Entry 9GUV (electron microscopy, 3.00 A resolution); this record covers chains A and L of the 24 polymer chains in the assembly.

[Chain A]
Molecule: 16S ribosomal RNA
From: Escherichia coli K-12
Sequence (1541 nucleotides; each row starts with the number of its first residue):
     1 AAAUUGAAGA GUUUGAUCAU GGCUCAGAUU GAACGCUGGC GGCAGGCCUA ACACAUGCAA
    61 GUCGAACGGU AACAGGAAGA AGCUUGCUUC UUUGCUGACG AGUGGCGGAC GGGUGAGUAA
   121 UGUCUGGGAA ACUGCCUGAU GGAGGGGGAU AACUACUGGA AACGGUAGCU AAUACCGCAU
   181 AACGUCGCAA GACCAAAGAG GGGUACCUUC GGGCCUCUUG CCAUCGGAUG UGCCCAGAUG
   241 GGAUUAGCUA GUAGGUGGGG UAACGGCUCA CCUAGGCGAC GAUCCCUAGC UGGUCUGAGA
   301 GGAUGACCAG CCACACUGGA ACUGAGACAC GGUCCAGACU CCUACGGGAG GCAGCAGUGG
   361 GGAAUAUUGC ACAAUGGGCG CAAGCCUGAU GCAGCCAUGC CGCGUGUAUG AAGAAGGCCU
   421 UCGGGUUGUA AAGUACUUUC AGCGGGGAGG AAGGGAGUAA AGUUAAUACC UUUGCUCAUU
   481 GACGUUACCC GCAGAAGAAG CACCGGCUAA CUCCGUGCCA GCAGCCXCGG UAAUACGGAG
   541 GGUGCAAGCG UUAAUCGGAA UUACUGGGCG UAAAGCGCAC GCAGGCGGUU UGUUAAGUCA
   601 GAUGUGAAAU CCCCGGGCUC AACCUGGGAA CUGCAUCUGA UACUGGCAAG CUUGAGUCUC
   661 GUAGAGGGGG GUAGAAUUCC AGGUGUAGCG GUGAAAUGCG UAGAGAUCUG GAGGAAUACC
   721 GGUGGCGAAG GCGGCCCCCU GGACGAAGAC UGACGCUCAG GUGCGAAAGC GUGGGGAGCA
   781 AACAGGAUUA GAUACCCUGG UAGUCCACGC CGUAAACGAU GUCGACUUGG AGGUUGUGCC
   841 CUUGAGGCGU GGCUUCCGGA GCUAACGCGU UAAGUCGACC GCCUGGGGAG UACGGCCGCA
   901 AGGUUAAAAC UCAAAUGAAU UGACGGGGGC CCGCACAAGC GGUGGAGCAU GUGGUUUAAU
   961 UCGAUGXAAC GCGAAGAACC UUACCUGGUC UUGACAUCCA CGGAAGUUUU CAGAGAUGAG
  1021 AAUGUGCCUU CGGGAACCGU GAGACAGGUG CUGCAUGGCU GUCGUCAGCU CGUGUUGUGA
  1081 AAUGUUGGGU UAAGUCCCGC AACGAGCGCA ACCCUUAUCC UUUGUUGCCA GCGGUCCGGC
  1141 CGGGAACUCA AAGGAGACUG CCAGUGAUAA ACUGGAGGAA GGUGGGGAUG ACGUCAAGUC
  1201 AUCAUGGCCC UUACGACCAG GGCUACACAC GUGCUACAAU GGCGCAUACA AAGAGAAGCG
  1261 ACCUCGCGAG AGCAAGCGGA CCUCAUAAAG UGCGUCGUAG UCCGGAUUGG AGUCUGCAAC
  1321 UCGACUCCAU GAAGUCGGAA UCGCUAGUAA UCGUGGAUCA GAAUGCCACG GUGAAUACGU
  1381 UCCCGGGCCU UGUACACACC GCCCGUXACA CCAUGGGAGU GGGUUGCAAA AGAAGUAGGU
  1441 AGCUUAACCU UCGGGAGGGC GCUUACCACU UUGUGAUUCA UGACUGGGGU GAAGUCGUAA
  1501 CAAGGUAACC GUAGGGGAAC CUGCGGUUGG AUCACCUCCU U
Disordered / not traced: 1492-1493
Modified positions: PSU (pseudouridine-5'-monophosphate) at position 516, G7M (N7-methyl-guanosine-5'-monophosphate) at position 527, 2MG (2N-methylguanosine-5'-monophosphate) at position 966, 5MC (5-methylcytidine-5'-monophosphate) at position 967, 2MG (2N-methylguanosine-5'-monophosphate) at position 1207, 4OC (4n,o2'-methylcytidine-5'-monophosphate) at position 1402, 5MC (5-methylcytidine-5'-monophosphate) at position 1407, UR3 (3-methyluridine-5'-monophoshate) at position 1498, 2MG (2N-methylguanosine-5'-monophosphate) at position 1516, MA6 (6N-dimethyladenosine-5'-monophoshate) at position 1518, MA6 (6N-dimethyladenosine-5'-monophoshate) at position 1519
Ion coordination: Mg2+ site 1 near G21 (its only coordinating residue here); Mg2+ site 2: A59, U387; Mg2+ site 3 near G100 (its only coordinating residue here); Mg2+ site 4: A109, G331; Mg2+ site 5: A116, G117, G289; Mg2+ site 6: A174, C175; Mg2+ site 7: U180, A195; Mg2+ site 8: G299, G558; Mg2+ site 9 near C352 (its only coordinating residue here); Mg2+ site 10: A509, A510; Mg2+ site 11: PSU_516, A533; Mg2+ site 12 near A547 (its only coordinating residue here); 43 more Mg2+ sites not listed

[Chain L]
Molecule: 30S ribosomal protein S11
From: Escherichia coli K-12
UniProt: P0A7R9 (RS11_ECOLI); residues 1-129 here = UniProt positions 1-129
Sequence (129 residues; each row starts with the number of its first residue):
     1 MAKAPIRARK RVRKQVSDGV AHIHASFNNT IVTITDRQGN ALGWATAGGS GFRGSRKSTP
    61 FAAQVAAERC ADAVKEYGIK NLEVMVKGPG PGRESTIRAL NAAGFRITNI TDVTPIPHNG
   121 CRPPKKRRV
Disordered / not traced: 1-12

[Chain A / chain L interface]
Residue-residue contacts - 73 pairs, chain A then chain L:
  G674(A) - His118(L)  base contact
  A675(A) - Ile116(L)  hydrogen bond to the sugar
  A675(A) - His118(L)  hydrogen bond to the base
  A675(A) - Gly120(L)  base contact
  A676(A) - Pro115(L)  phosphate contact
  A676(A) - Ile116(L)  sugar contact
  A676(A) - Pro117(L)  sugar contact
  U677(A) - Cys121(L)  base contact
  G683(A) - Gly39(L)  hydrogen bond to the base
  G683(A) - Asn40(L)  base contact
  U684(A) - Asn40(L)  sugar contact
  U684(A) - Ala41(L)  hydrogen bond to the sugar
  G685(A) - Ala41(L)  sugar contact
  G685(A) - Trp44(L)  sugar contact
  U686(A) - Trp44(L)  hydrogen bond to the sugar
  A687(A) - Trp44(L)  sugar contact
  G688(A) - Thr46(L)  hydrogen bond to the phosphate
  G688(A) - Gly49(L)  phosphate contact
  C689(A) - Asn29(L)  hydrogen bond to the phosphate
  C689(A) - Thr46(L)  hydrogen bond to the phosphate
  C689(A) - Gly48(L)  phosphate contact
  C689(A) - Gly49(L)  phosphate contact
  C689(A) - Arg53(L)  salt bridge to the phosphate
  G690(A) - Asn29(L)  hydrogen bond to the phosphate
  G690(A) - Arg53(L)  hydrogen bond to the base
  G691(A) - Asn28(L)  hydrogen bond to the phosphate
  G691(A) - Arg53(L)  hydrogen bond to the base
  G691(A) - Lys57(L)  hydrogen bond to the base
  U692(A) - Asn28(L)  hydrogen bond to the phosphate
  U692(A) - Gly54(L)  base contact
  U692(A) - Lys57(L)  base contact
  U692(A) - Arg127(L)  phosphate contact
  G693(A) - Arg127(L)  salt bridge to the phosphate
  A694(A) - Ser55(L)  phosphate contact
  A704(A) - Trp44(L)  base contact
  G705(A) - Ile31(L)  base contact
  G705(A) - Trp44(L)  base contact
  A706(A) - Thr33(L)  sugar contact
  A706(A) - Ala41(L)  base contact
  U707(A) - His22(L)  phosphate contact
  U707(A) - Thr35(L)  sugar contact
  U707(A) - Gly39(L)  hydrogen bond to the sugar
  U707(A) - Lys87(L)  salt bridge to the phosphate
  C708(A) - Gln38(L)  hydrogen bond to the sugar
  C708(A) - Gly39(L)  sugar contact
  G714(A) - Cys121(L)  hydrogen bond to the base
  A716(A) - Asn119(L)  hydrogen bond to the sugar
  A716(A) - Gly120(L)  sugar contact
  U717(A) - His118(L)  sugar contact
  U717(A) - Asn119(L)  hydrogen bond to the phosphate
  A718(A) - His118(L)  stacking on the base
  A718(A) - Asn119(L)  hydrogen bond to the phosphate
  A777(A) - Cys121(L)  base contact
  G778(A) - Cys121(L)  sugar contact
  G778(A) - Arg122(L)  hydrogen bond to the sugar
  C779(A) - Arg122(L)  sugar contact
  C779(A) - Pro123(L)  sugar contact
  C779(A) - Pro124(L)  phosphate contact
  A780(A) - Pro124(L)  phosphate contact
  A780(A) - Lys125(L)  hydrogen bond to the phosphate
  A781(A) - Lys125(L)  salt bridge to the phosphate
  C795(A) - Arg128(L)  hydrogen bond to the sugar
  C796(A) - Arg127(L)  hydrogen bond to the phosphate
  C796(A) - Arg128(L)  salt bridge to the phosphate
  C796(A) - Val129(L)  sugar contact
  C797(A) - Arg127(L)  salt bridge to the phosphate
  U1506(A) - Arg128(L)  hydrogen bond to the base
  U1522(A) - Lys125(L)  phosphate contact
  U1522(A) - Arg128(L)  salt bridge to the phosphate
  G1523(A) - Lys125(L)  salt bridge to the phosphate
  G1523(A) - Arg128(L)  salt bridge to the phosphate
  C1524(A) - Arg122(L)  salt bridge to the phosphate
  G1525(A) - Arg122(L)  salt bridge to the phosphate
Other interface residues (no listed pair), chain A (41 interface residues in all): A695, A715, A1507
Other interface residues (no listed pair), chain L (37 interface residues in all): His24, Ser26, Leu42, Lys126

[Summary]
The interface between chain A and chain L involves 41 residues on one side and 37 on the other; the contacts
include 25 hydrogen bonds, 11 salt bridges and 1 aromatic stacking contact. Among the polar pairs are
A675(A)-His118(L), G683(A)-Gly39(L) and G690(A)-Arg53(L).
Chain A is 16S ribosomal RNA and chain L is 30S ribosomal protein S11, both from Escherichia coli K-12; the
structure, 30S mRNA delivery complex (closed-head), was determined by electron microscopy, deposited together
with 9GUP, 9GUQ, 9GUR, 9GUS, 9GUT, 9GUU, 9GUW and 9GUX.
